Entry 6AWD (electron microscopy, 8.10 A resolution (very low resolution: no residue pairs are listed; an interface is given only as per-side residue counts)); this record covers chains A and M of the 26 polymer chains in the assembly.

Chain A:
Molecule: 16S rRNA
From: Escherichia coli
Sequence (1539 nucleotides; each row starts with the number of its first residue):
     2 AAUUGAAGAG UUUGAUCAUG GCUCAGAUUG AACGCUGGCG GCAGGCCUAA CACAUGCAAG
    62 UCGAACGGUA ACAGGAAGAA GCUUGCUUCU UUGCUGACGA GUGGCGGACG GGUGAGUAAU
   122 GUCUGGGAAA CUGCCUGAUG GAGGGGGAUA ACUACUGGAA ACGGUAGCUA AUACCGCAUA
   182 ACGUCGCAAG ACCAAAGAGG GGGACCUUCG GGCCUCUUGC CAUCGGAUGU GCCCAGAUGG
   242 GAUUAGCUAG UAGGUGGGGU AACGGCUCAC CUAGGCGACG AUCCCUAGCU GGUCUGAGAG
   302 GAUGACCAGC CACACUGGAA CUGAGACACG GUCCAGACUC CUACGGGAGG CAGCAGUGGG
   362 GAAUAUUGCA CAAUGGGCGC AAGCCUGAUG CAGCCAUGCC GCGUGUAUGA AGAAGGCCUU
   422 CGGGUUGUAA AGUACUUUCA GCGGGGAGGA AGGGAGUAAA GUUAAUACCU UUGCUCAUUG
   482 ACGUUACCCG CAGAAGAAGC ACCGGCUAAC UCCGUGCCAG CAGCCGCGGU AAUACGGAGG
   542 GUGCAAGCGU UAAUCGGAAU UACUGGGCGU AAAGCGCACG CAGGCGGUUU GUUAAGUCAG
   602 AUGUGAAAUC CCCGGGCUCA ACCUGGGAAC UGCAUCUGAU ACUGGCAAGC UUGAGUCUCG
   662 UAGAGGGGGG UAGAAUUCCA GGUGUAGCGG UGAAAUGCGU AGAGAUCUGG AGGAAUACCG
   722 GUGGCGAAGG CGGCCCCCUG GACGAAGACU GACGCUCAGG UGCGAAAGCG UGGGGAGCAA
   782 ACAGGAUUAG AUACCCUGGU AGUCCACGCC GUAAACGAUG UCGACUUGGA GGUUGUGCCC
   842 UUGAGGCGUG GCUUCCGGAG CUAACGCGUU AAGUCGACCG CCUGGGGAGU ACGGCCGCAA
   902 GGUUAAAACU CAAAUGAAUU GACGGGGGCC CGCACAAGCG GUGGAGCAUG UGGUUUAAUU
   962 CGAUGCAACG CGAAGAACCU UACCUGGUCU UGACAUCCAC GGAAGUUUUC AGAGAUGAGA
  1022 AUGUGCCUUC GGGAACCGUG AGACAGGUGC UGCAUGGCUG UCGUCAGCUC GUGUUGUGAA
  1082 AUGUUGGGUU AAGUCCCGCA ACGAGCGCAA CCCUUAUCCU UUGUUGCCAG CGGUCCGGCC
  1142 GGGAACUCAA AGGAGACUGC CAGUGAUAAA CUGGAGGAAG GUGGGGAUGA CGUCAAGUCA
  1202 UCAUGGCCCU UACGACCAGG GCUACACACG UGCUACAAUG GCGCAUACAA AGAGAAGCGA
  1262 CCUCGCGAGA GCAAGCGGAC CUCAUAAAGU GCGUCGUAGU CCGGAUUGGA GUCUGCAACU
  1322 CGACUCCAUG AAGUCGGAAU CGCUAGUAAU CGUGGAUCAG AAUGCCACGG UGAAUACGUU
  1382 CCCGGGCCUU GUACACACCG CCCGUCACAC CAUGGGAGUG GGUUGCAAAA GAAGUAGGUA
  1442 GCUUAACCUU CGGGAGGGCG CUUACCACUU UGUGAUUCAU GACUGGGGUG AAGUCGUAAC
  1502 AAGGUAACCG UAGGGGAACC UGCGGUUGGA UCACCUCCU

Chain M:
Molecule: 30S ribosomal protein S10
From: Escherichia coli
UniProt: B7MCT6 (RS10_ECO45); numbering as in UniProt (aligned over 5-102)
Amino-acid sequence (98 residues; numbered 5 to 102; the number before each row is that of its first residue):
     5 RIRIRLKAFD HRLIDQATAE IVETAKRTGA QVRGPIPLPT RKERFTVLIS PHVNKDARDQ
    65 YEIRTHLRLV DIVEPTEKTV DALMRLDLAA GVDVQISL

Interface between chain A and chain M:
At this resolution (8 A) residue pairs are not listed: 33 residues of chain A and 35 of chain M lie at the interface.

In short:
The interface between chain A and chain M involves 33 residues on one side and 35 on the other.
Here chain A is 16S rRNA and chain M is 30S ribosomal protein S10, both from Escherichia coli. Entry 6AWD
(Structure of 30S (S1 depleted) ribosomal subunit and RNA polymerase complex) was determined by electron
microscopy together with 6AWB and 6AWC from the same study.
